1S1P - chain A; structure by X-ray diffraction, 1.20 A resolution.

[Chain A]
Name: Aldo-keto reductase family 1 member C3
From: Homo sapiens
Notes: EC 1.1.1.213, 1.3.1.20, 1.1.1.62
Reference sequence: P42330 (AK1C3_HUMAN); numbering as in UniProt (aligned over 1-323)
Sequence (331 residues; each row starts with the number of its first residue):
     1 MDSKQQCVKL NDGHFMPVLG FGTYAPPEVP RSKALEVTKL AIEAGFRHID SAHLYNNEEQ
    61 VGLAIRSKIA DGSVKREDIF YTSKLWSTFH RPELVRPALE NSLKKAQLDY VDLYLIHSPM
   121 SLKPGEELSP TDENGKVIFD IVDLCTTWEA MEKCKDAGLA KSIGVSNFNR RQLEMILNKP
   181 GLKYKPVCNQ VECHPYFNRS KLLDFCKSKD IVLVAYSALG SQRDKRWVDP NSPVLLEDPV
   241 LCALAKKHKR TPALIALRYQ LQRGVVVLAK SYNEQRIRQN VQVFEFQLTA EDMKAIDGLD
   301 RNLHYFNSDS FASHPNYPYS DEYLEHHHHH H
Disordered / not traced: 1-5, 321-331
Sequence notes: expression tag (324-331)
Swiss-Prot annotation at these positions:
  - active site: Tyr-55 (Proton donor)
  - binding site (NADP(+)): Thr-23, Tyr-24, Asp-50, Ser-166, Asn-167, Gln-190, Tyr-216 to Gln-222, Lys-270 to Tyr-272, Arg-276 to Asn-280
  - binding site (substrate): His-117
  - site: Leu-54 (Important for substrate specificity), Lys-84 (Lowers pKa of active site Tyr), Trp-227 (Involved in ligand recognition and product release), Phe-306 (Involved in ligand recognition and product release)
  - natural variant: Met-175 (M175I: No effect on 17beta-HSD activity)
  - mutagenesis: Lys-75 (K75E: No effect on 17beta-HSD activity), Arg-226 (R226P: Decreases in the retinaldehyde reductase activity. 3-fold decrease in the kcat value, whereas the KM value does not vary; R226Q: Decrease in the retinaldehyde reductase activity ...)

[Overview]
From UniProt: active-site residue Tyr-55, 21 NADP+-binding residues, substrate-binding residue His-117 and 2
mutagenesis sites.
Chain A is Aldo-keto reductase family 1 member C3 (Homo sapiens); the structure, Crystal structures of
prostaglandin D2 11-ketoreductase (AKR1C3) in complex with the non-steroidal anti-inflammatory drugs
flufenamic acid ..., was determined by X-ray diffraction together with 1S1R, 1S2A and 1S2C from the same
study.
